PDB entry 1ZGY | X-ray diffraction, 1.80 A resolution | chains A and B

[Chain A]
Name: Peroxisome proliferator activated receptor gamma
Source organism: Homo sapiens
Notes: fragment: PPARgamma Ligand Binding Domain
Reference sequence: P37231 (PPAT_HUMAN); residues 206-477 here correspond to UniProt positions 234-505 (UniProt number = residue number + 28)
Sequence (272 residues; each row starts with the number of its first residue):
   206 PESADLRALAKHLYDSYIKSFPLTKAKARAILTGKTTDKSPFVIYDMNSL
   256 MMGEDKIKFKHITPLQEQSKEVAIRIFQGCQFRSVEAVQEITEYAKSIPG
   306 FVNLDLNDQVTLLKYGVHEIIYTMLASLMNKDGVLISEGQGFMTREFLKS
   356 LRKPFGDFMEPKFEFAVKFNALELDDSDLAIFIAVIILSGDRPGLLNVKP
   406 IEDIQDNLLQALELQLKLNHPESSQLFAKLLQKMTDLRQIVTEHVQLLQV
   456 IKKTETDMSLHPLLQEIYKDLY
Small-molecule neighbours: brl49653 (BRL; 2,4-thiazolidiinedione, 5-[[4-[2-(methyl-2-pyridinylamino)ethoxy]phenyl]methyl]-(9cl)): I281, F282, G284, C285, Q286, R288, S289, H323, I326, Y327, L330, V339, L340, I341, M348, L353, M364, H449, L453, L469, Y473
Curated features (UniProtKB/Swiss-Prot):
  - motif: P467 to D475 (9aaTAD)
  - binding site (rosiglitazone): Q286 to S289, H323, H449, Y473
  - cross-link: K224 (Glycyl lysine isopeptide (Lys-Gly) (interchain with G-Cter in ubiquitin))

[Chain B]
Name: Nuclear receptor subfamily 0, group B, member 2
Source organism: Rattus norvegicus
Notes: fragment: SHP 2nd LXXLL motif
Reference sequence: P97947 (P97947_RAT); numbering as in UniProt (aligned over 115-131)
Sequence (17 residues; row label = number of the first residue in the row):
   115 APVPSILKKILLEEPNS
Not modelled in the structure: 115-117, 130-131

[How chain A and chain B interact]
Contacting residue pairs (22):
  V293(A) - L121(B)  hydrophobic
  Q294(A) - I124(B)
  T297(A) - I124(B)
  T297(A) - L125(B)
  K301(A) - I124(B)  hydrogen bond (side chain-backbone)
  K301(A) - L125(B)  hydrogen bond (side chain-backbone)
  K301(A) - E127(B)  hydrogen bond (side chain-backbone)
  K301(A) - P129(B)
  F306(A) - L125(B)  hydrophobic
  L311(A) - K122(B)
  L311(A) - L126(B)  hydrophobic
  N312(A) - K122(B)  hydrogen bond
  Q314(A) - L125(B)
  V315(A) - K122(B)
  V315(A) - L125(B)
  L318(A) - L125(B)  hydrophobic
  P467(A) - I120(B)
  L468(A) - I120(B)  hydrophobic
  E471(A) - P118(B)
  E471(A) - S119(B)  hydrogen bond
  E471(A) - I120(B)  hydrogen bond (side chain-backbone)
  E471(A) - L121(B)  hydrogen bond (side chain-backbone)
Interface residues without a listed pair, chain A (15 interface residues in all): K319, I472
From the paper, about this interface:
  - interface residues, chain B: L121(B), L125(B)

[Summary]
The interface between chain A and chain B involves 15 residues on one side and 10 on the other; the contacts
include 7 hydrogen bonds. Among the polar pairs are K301(A)-I124(B), K301(A)-L125(B) and K301(A)-E127(B).
Chain A binds brl49653. Curated annotation (UniProt) lists 7 rosiglitazone-binding residues on chain A. The
paper reports interface residues L121(B) and L125(B).
Chain A is Peroxisome proliferator activated receptor gamma (Homo sapiens) and chain B is Nuclear receptor
subfamily 0, group B, member 2 (Rattus norvegicus); the structure, Structural and Biochemical Basis for
Selective Repression of the Orphan Nuclear Receptor LRH-1 by SHP, was determined by X-ray diffraction together
with 1ZH7 from the same study.
